3S37 - chains H and X of the 3 polymer chains in the assembly; structure by X-ray diffraction, 2.70 A resolution.

== Chain H ==
Protein: 1121B Fab heavy chain
Source organism: Mus musculus, Homo sapiens
Notes: antibody fragment or engineered binder
Chain sequence (221 residues; each row starts with the number of its first residue):
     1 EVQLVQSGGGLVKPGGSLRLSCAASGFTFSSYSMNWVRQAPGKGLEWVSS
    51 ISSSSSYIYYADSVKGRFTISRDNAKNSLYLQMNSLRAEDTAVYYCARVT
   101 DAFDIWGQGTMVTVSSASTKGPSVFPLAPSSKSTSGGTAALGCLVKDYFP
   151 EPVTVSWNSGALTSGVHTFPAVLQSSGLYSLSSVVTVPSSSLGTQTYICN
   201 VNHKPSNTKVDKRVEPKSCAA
Disordered / not traced: 1, 131-136, 217-221
Disulfides: Cys22-Cys96, Cys143-Cys199
What the authors report for this chain:
  - conformationally variable residues: Tyr57, Tyr59

== Chain X ==
Protein: Vascular endothelial growth factor receptor 2
Source organism: Homo sapiens
Notes: EC 2.7.10.1; fragment: domain 3 of VEGF receptor 2
UniProt: P35968 (VGFR2_HUMAN); residues 220-338 here = UniProt positions 220-338
Chain sequence (122 residues; numbered 217 to 338; the number before each row is that of its first residue):
   217 ADPGYRIYDVVLSPSHGIELSVGEKLVLNCTARTELNVGIDFNWEYPSSK
   267 HQHKKLVNRDLKTQSGSEMKKFLSTLTIDGVTRSDQGLYTCAASSGLMTK
   317 KNSTFVRVHEKPFVAFGSGMES
Disordered / not traced: 217-219, 330-338
Disulfides: Cys246-Cys307
Differences from the reference sequence: expression tag (217-219)
Curated features (UniProtKB/Swiss-Prot):
  - glycosylation (N-linked (GlcNAc...) asparagine): Asn245, Asn318
  - natural variant: Ala248 (A248G: In a renal clear cell carcinoma sample), Arg275 (R275L: In a colorectal cancer sample)
What the authors report for this chain:
  - conformationally variable residues: Met314

== Interface between chain H and chain X ==
Residue-residue contacts - 33 pairs, chain H then chain X:
  Thr28(H) - Glu261(X)  hydrogen bond
  Ser30(H) - Asn259(X)
  Ser31(H) - Glu261(X)
  Ser31(H) - Ala308(X)
  Ser31(H) - Ser310(X)
  Ser31(H) - Thr315(X)
  Tyr32(H) - Thr315(X)
  Tyr32(H) - Lys317(X)  hydrogen bond
  Ser33(H) - Ser310(X)
  Ser33(H) - Gly312(X)  hydrogen bond (side chain-backbone)
  Ser33(H) - Met314(X)  hydrogen bond (side chain-backbone)
  Ser33(H) - Thr315(X)  hydrogen bond
  Asn35(H) - Gly312(X)  hydrogen bond (side chain-backbone)
  Trp47(H) - Leu313(X)  hydrophobic
  Ser50(H) - Gly312(X)
  Ser50(H) - Leu313(X)
  Ile51(H) - Gly312(X)
  Ser52(H) - Asp257(X)
  Ser53(H) - Asp257(X)  hydrogen bond (backbone-side chain)
  Ser53(H) - Asn259(X)  hydrogen bond
  Ser53(H) - Ser310(X)  hydrogen bond (backbone-side chain)
  Ser54(H) - Asp257(X)  hydrogen bond
  Ser54(H) - Asn259(X)
  Ser56(H) - Asp257(X)  hydrogen bond
  Tyr57(H) - Gly255(X)
  Tyr57(H) - Ile256(X)
  Tyr59(H) - Tyr221(X)
  Tyr59(H) - Ser311(X)
  Val99(H) - Leu313(X)
  Val99(H) - Met314(X)  hydrophobic
  Val99(H) - Thr315(X)
  Thr100(H) - Thr315(X)  hydrogen bond (side chain-backbone)
  Asp101(H) - Lys316(X)
Interface residues without a listed pair, chain H (19 interface residues in all): Ser55
The authors on this interface:
  - epitope / paratope residues, chain X: Gly312(X)

== Summary ==
Chain H and chain X form an interface of 19 and 15 residues respectively, with 12 hydrogen bonds. Polar
contacts include Thr28(H)-Glu261(X), Tyr32(H)-Lys317(X) and Ser33(H)-Gly312(X). The paper reports the
epitope/paratope residue Gly312(X); conformational variability at Tyr57(H), Tyr59(H) and Met314(X).
Chain H is 1121B Fab heavy chain (Mus musculus, Homo sapiens) and chain X is Vascular endothelial growth
factor receptor 2 (Homo sapiens); the structure, Structural basis for the function of two anti-VEGF receptor
antibodies, was determined by X-ray diffraction, deposited together with 3S34, 3S35 and 3S36.
